PDB entry 1R1U | X-ray diffraction, 2.00 A resolution | chains A and B

[Chain A (and B)]
Name: repressor protein
Source organism: Staphylococcus aureus
Notes: chain B of this document is another copy of the same molecule, construct and numbering; everything in this record applies to it too
UniProtKB: O85142 (O85142_STAAU); residues 1-106 here = UniProt positions 1-106
Sequence (106 residues; numbered 1 to 106; the number before each row is that of its first residue):
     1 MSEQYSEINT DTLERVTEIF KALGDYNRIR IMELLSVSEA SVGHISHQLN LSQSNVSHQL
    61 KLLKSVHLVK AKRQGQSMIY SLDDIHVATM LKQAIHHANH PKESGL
Not modelled in the structure: 1-8, 103-106 (chain B: 1-8, 102-106)

[How chain A and chain B interact]
Residue-residue contacts (54):
  N9(A) with N99(B)
  T10(A) with Y26(B)
  T12(A) with A98(B); N99(B), hydrogen bond
  L13(A) with I29(B), hydrophobic; R30(B)
  E14(A) with Y26(B)
  R15(A) with A98(B), hydrogen bond (side chain-backbone)
  V16(A) with I29(B), hydrophobic; A98(B), hydrophobic
  T17(A) with Y26(B)
  F20(A) with F20(B); L23(B); G24(B); I29(B), hydrophobic; L91(B), hydrophobic; A94(B), hydrophobic
  K21(A) with G24(B)
  L23(A) with F20(B)
  G24(A) with K21(B)
  Y26(A) with E14(B); T17(B)
  I29(A) with V16(B), hydrophobic; F20(B), hydrophobic
  R30(A) with L13(B)
  H67(A) with H97(B), hydrogen bond (backbone-side chain)
  D83(A) with H97(B), salt bridge
  D84(A) with H97(B), salt bridge
  H86(A) with Q93(B); H96(B), hydrogen bond
  V87(A) with H97(B)
  T89(A) with Q93(B)
  M90(A) with M90(B), hydrophobic; A94(B), hydrophobic
  L91(A) with F20(B), hydrophobic
  Q93(A) with H86(B); T89(B)
  A94(A) with V16(B); F20(B), hydrophobic; M90(B), hydrophobic
  I95(A) with T12(B); L13(B), hydrophobic; V16(B), hydrophobic
  H96(A) with H86(B)
  H97(A) with H67(B), hydrogen bond (side chain-backbone); D83(B), salt bridge; D84(B), salt bridge; V87(B)
  A98(A) with T12(B); R15(B), hydrogen bond (backbone-side chain); V16(B), hydrophobic
  N99(A) with T12(B), hydrogen bond
  H100(A) with D84(B), salt bridge; H86(B)
Also at the interface, not in a pair above, chain A (34 interface residues in all): I19, D25, I85
Also at the interface, not in a pair above, chain B (33 interface residues in all): N9, T10, I19, D25, I85, I95

[In short]
34 residues of chain A face 33 of chain B across their interface; the contacts include 7 hydrogen bonds and 5
salt bridges. Polar pairs include D83(A)-H97(B), D84(A)-H97(B) and H100(A)-D84(B).
Chain A and chain B are both repressor protein (Staphylococcus aureus); the structure, Crystal structure of
the metal-sensing transcriptional repressor CzrA from Staphylococcus aureus in the apo-form, was determined by
X-ray diffraction (same publication as 1R1T, 1R1V, 1R22 and 1R23).
